PDB entry 6XJE | X-ray diffraction, 1.45 A resolution | chains A and B

== Chain A (and B) ==
Name: Cysteine hydrolase
From: Herbaspirillum sp. BH-1
Notes: chain B of this document is another copy of the same molecule, construct and numbering; everything in this record applies to it too
Reference sequence: A0A2N6JFX7 (A0A2N6JFX7_9BURK); residue numbers follow UniProt; this construct covers 1-220
Chain sequence (223 residues; numbered -2 to 220; the number before each row is that of its first residue; numbers below 1 keep their minus sign (Gly-2 is residue -2)):
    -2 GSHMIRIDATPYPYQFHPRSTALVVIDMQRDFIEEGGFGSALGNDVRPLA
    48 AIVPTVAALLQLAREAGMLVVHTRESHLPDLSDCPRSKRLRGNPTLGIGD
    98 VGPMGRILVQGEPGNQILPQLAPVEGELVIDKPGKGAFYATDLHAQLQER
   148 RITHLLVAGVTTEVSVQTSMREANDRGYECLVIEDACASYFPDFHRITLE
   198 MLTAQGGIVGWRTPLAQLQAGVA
Not modelled in the structure: -2 to 0, 220 (chain B: -2 to 0)
Construct notes: expression tag (-2 to 0); engineered mutation Ser162 (Cys in A0A2N6JFX7)
Residues lining bound ligands: tricarbonodiimidic diamide (TIU): Asp24, Phe29, Phe35, Leu39, Glu72, Lys132, Val157, Thr158, Glu160, Val161, Ser162, Tyr187
What the authors report for this chain:
  - catalytic residues: Asp24, Glu72, Thr158 (proposed by the authors, not directly observed)
  - binding site for tricarbonodiimidic diamide: Asp24, Phe29, Phe35, Glu72, Lys132, Thr158, Glu160, Gln202
  - self-association interface (contacts with another copy of this molecule): Gln202
  - conformationally variable residues (helix shift): Phe29, Phe35 to Leu39, Asn41
  - specificity-determining residues: Gln202, Ile205
  - contacts within the chain: Gln202-Ile205
  - mutagenesis - F35Y, N41Y, E160D, Y187T, Q202E: decreased catalytic activity
  - mutagenesis - A134S: unchanged catalytic activity on triuret

== Chain A / chain B interface ==
Contacting residue pairs - 72 pairs, chain A then chain B:
  Tyr9(A) with Arg88(B); Gly89(B), hydrogen bond (side chain-backbone)
  Leu39(A) with Gln202(B)
  Asn41(A) with Gln202(B), hydrogen bond
  Pro82(A) with Gly174(B)
  Ser84(A) with Gly174(B), hydrogen bond (side chain-backbone); Glu176(B)
  Arg88(A) with Tyr9(B); Asn171(B), hydrogen bond; Tyr175(B); Glu176(B), salt bridge; Gly203(B); Gly204(B), hydrogen bond (side chain-backbone); Ile205(B), hydrogen bond (side chain-backbone); Val206(B), hydrogen bond (side chain-backbone); Gly207(B); Trp208(B)
  Gly89(A) with Tyr9(B), hydrogen bond (backbone-side chain); Gly203(B), hydrogen bond (backbone-backbone)
  Asn90(A) with Tyr9(B)
  Gly131(A) with Asp172(B)
  Lys132(A) with Asp172(B), hydrogen bond (backbone-side chain)
  Gly133(A) with Asp172(B), hydrogen bond (backbone-side chain)
  Tyr136(A) with Asp172(B); Arg173(B)
  Glu160(A) with Arg168(B), hydrogen bond (backbone-side chain); Met198(B); Gln202(B)
  Gln164(A) with Gln164(B), hydrogen bond; Arg168(B); Met198(B)
  Thr165(A) with Arg168(B)
  Arg168(A) with Glu160(B), hydrogen bond (side chain-backbone); Val161(B); Gln164(B); Thr165(B)
  Asn171(A) with Arg88(B), hydrogen bond
  Asp172(A) with Gly131(B); Lys132(B), hydrogen bond (side chain-backbone); Gly133(B), hydrogen bond (side chain-backbone); Tyr136(B)
  Arg173(A) with Tyr136(B)
  Gly174(A) with Pro82(B); Ser84(B), hydrogen bond (backbone-side chain)
  Tyr175(A) with Arg88(B)
  Glu176(A) with Ser84(B); Arg88(B), salt bridge
  Phe188(A) with Gln202(B)
  Asp190(A) with Ile194(B)
  Phe191(A) with Ile194(B), hydrophobic; Met198(B), hydrophobic; Ala201(B), hydrophobic
  Ile194(A) with Ile194(B), hydrophobic
  Thr195(A) with Met198(B)
  Met198(A) with Glu160(B); Gln164(B); Phe191(B), hydrophobic; Ile194(B), hydrophobic; Thr195(B); Met198(B), hydrophobic
  Ala201(A) with Phe191(B), hydrophobic
  Gln202(A) with Leu39(B); Asn41(B), hydrogen bond; Glu160(B); Phe188(B)
  Gly203(A) with Arg88(B); Gly89(B)
  Gly204(A) with Arg88(B), hydrogen bond (backbone-side chain)
  Ile205(A) with Arg88(B), hydrogen bond (backbone-side chain)
  Val206(A) with Arg88(B), hydrogen bond (backbone-side chain)
  Gly207(A) with Arg88(B)
  Trp208(A) with Arg88(B)
Interface residues without a listed pair, chain A (40 interface residues in all): Leu87, Val161, Tyr187, Glu197
Interface residues without a listed pair, chain B (39 interface residues in all): Leu87, Tyr187, Asp190, Glu197
Interface features reported in the paper:
  - pairs named by the authors: Asn41(A)-Gln202(B) (hydrogen bond), Glu160(A)-Gln202(B) (water-mediated contact)

== Overview ==
40 residues of chain A and 39 residues of chain B are in contact; the contacts include 22 hydrogen bonds and 2
salt bridges. Polar contacts include Arg88(A)-Glu176(B), Tyr9(A)-Gly89(B) and Asn41(A)-Gln202(B). The paper
describes a hydrogen bond between Asn41(A) and Gln202(B); a water-mediated contact between Glu160(A) and
Gln202(B). From the paper: catalytic residues Asp24(A), Glu72(A) and Thr158(A); F35Y, N41Y and E160D of chain
A, among others, reduce catalytic activity; 6 substitutions were tested in all.
Both chains are Cysteine hydrolase (Herbaspirillum sp. BH-1). Entry 6XJE (Triuret Hydrolase (TrtA) from
Herbaspirillum sp. BH-1 C162S bound with triuret) was determined by X-ray diffraction, deposited together with
6XIX and 6XJ4.
